5I5A - chain A; structure by X-ray diffraction, 1.20 A resolution.

[Chain A]
Molecule: Kappa-stichotoxin-She3a
UniProtKB: P29187 (K1A_STIHL); residues 1-35 here = UniProt positions 1-35
Sequence (35 residues; numbered 1 to 35; the number before each row is that of its first residue):
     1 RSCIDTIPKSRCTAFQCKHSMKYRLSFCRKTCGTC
UniProt features mapped onto this chain:
  - site: Ile-7 (Important residue for binding Kv1.3/KCNA3), Lys-9 (Important residue for binding Kv1.3/KCNA3), Arg-11 (Important residue for binding Kv1.3/KCNA3), Ser-20 (Important residue for binding Kv1.3/KCNA3), Met-21 (Important residue for binding Kv1.3/KCNA3), Lys-22 (Key residue for binding both Kv1.2/KCNA2 and Kv1.3/KCNA3 (occludes the channel pore like a cork in a bottle)), Tyr-23 (Important residue for binding Kv1.3/KCNA3), Phe-27 (Important residue for binding Kv1.3/KCNA3)
  - mutagenesis: Ile-7 (I7Q: 10-fold decrease in potency of inhibition of Kv1.3/KCNA3), Lys-9 (K9Q: 10-fold decrease in potency of inhibition of Kv1.3/KCNA3), Arg-11 (R11Q: 7.5- to 42-fold decrease in potency of inhibition of Kv1.3/KCNA3), Gln-16 (Q16K: 6.6-fold increase in selectivity for Kv1.3/KCNA3 over Kv1.1/KCNA1, which is marked by a 2.6-fold and 117-fold decrease in potency of inhibition of Kv1.3/KCNA3 and Kv1.1/KCNA1, respectively), Ser-20 (S20A: 20-fold decrease in potency of inhibition of Kv1.3/KCNA3, and 80-fold decrease in potency of inhibition of KCa3.1/KCNN4 ...), Met-21 (M21Q: More than 25-fold decrease in potency of inhibition of Kv1.3/KCNA3), Lys-22 (K22Q/R: More than 25-fold decrease in potency of inhibition of Kv1.3/KCNA3), Tyr-23 (Y23Q/R: More than 25-fold decrease in potency of inhibition of Kv1.3/KCNA3), Phe-27 (F27Q/R: More than 25-fold decrease in potency of inhibition of Kv1.3/KCNA3)
Cystine bridges: Cys-3/Cys-35, Cys-12/Cys-28, Cys-17/Cys-32
Bound ions: Na+ near Asp-5 (its only coordinating residue here)

[In short]
UniProt lists 9 mutagenesis sites.
Chain A is Kappa-stichotoxin-She3a; the structure, quasi racemic structure of allo-Ile7-ShK and D-ShK, was
determined by X-ray diffraction, deposited together with 5I5B and 5I5C.
